PDB entry 4QUY | X-ray diffraction, 2.80 A resolution | chains C and D of the 28 polymer chains in the assembly

# Chain C
Molecule: Proteasome subunit alpha type-4
Organism: Saccharomyces cerevisiae
Notes: EC 3.4.25.1
UniProt: P40303 (PSA4_YEAST); residues -1 to 252 here correspond to UniProt positions 1-254 (UniProt number = residue number + 2)
Chain sequence (254 residues; numbered -1 to 252; the number before each row is that of its first residue; numbers below 1 keep their minus sign (Met-1 is residue -1)):
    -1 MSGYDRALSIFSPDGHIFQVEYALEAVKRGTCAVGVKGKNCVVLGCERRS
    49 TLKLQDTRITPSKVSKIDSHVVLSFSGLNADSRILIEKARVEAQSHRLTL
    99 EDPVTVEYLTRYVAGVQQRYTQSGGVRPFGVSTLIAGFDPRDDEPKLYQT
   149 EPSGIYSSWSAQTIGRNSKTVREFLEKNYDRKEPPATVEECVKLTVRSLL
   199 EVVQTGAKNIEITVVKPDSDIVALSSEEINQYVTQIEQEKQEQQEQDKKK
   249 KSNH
Unresolved in the structure: -1 to 0, 241-252
UniProt features mapped onto this chain:
  - modified residue: Thr58 (Phosphothreonine)

# Chain D
Molecule: Proteasome subunit alpha type-5
Organism: Saccharomyces cerevisiae
Notes: EC 3.4.25.1
UniProt: P32379 (PSA5_YEAST); residues -7 to 252 here correspond to UniProt positions 1-260 (UniProt number = residue number + 8)
Chain sequence (260 residues; each row starts with the number of its first residue; numbers below 1 keep their minus sign (Met-7 is residue -7)):
    -7 MFLTRSEYDRGVSTFSPEGRLFQVEYSLEAIKLGSTAIGIATKEGVVLGV
    43 EKRATSPLLESDSIEKIVEIDRHIGCAMSGLTADARSMIEHARTAAVTHN
    93 LYYDEDINVESLTQSVCDLALRFGEGASGEERLMSRPFGVALLIAGHDAD
   143 DGYQLFHAEPSGTFYRYNAKAIGSGSEGAQAELLNEWHSSLTLKEAELLV
   193 LKILKQVMEEKLDENNAQLSCITKQDGFKIYDNEKTAELIKELKEKEAAE
   243 SPEEADVEMS
Unresolved in the structure: -7 to 0, 118-124, 243-252

# Interface between chain C and chain D
Pairs across the interface (63; chain C residue first):
  Asp3(C) with Glu117(D)
  Arg4(C) with Glu117(D)
  Ala5(C) with Val4(D), hydrophobic; Glu117(D); Ser127(D)
  Ser7(C) with Ser127(D); Arg128(D)
  Ile8(C) with Gln15(D)
  Phe9(C) with Gln15(D); Tyr18(D); Ser19(D); Ala22(D), hydrophobic; Leu73(D), hydrophobic; Arg128(D); Pro129(D); Gly131(D)
  Ser10(C) with Tyr18(D)
  Pro11(C) with Tyr18(D), hydrophobic; Glu21(D)
  Gly13(C) with Tyr18(D); Glu21(D); Ala22(D)
  His14(C) with Leu25(D)
  Ile15(C) with Leu73(D), hydrophobic; Arg128(D)
  Lys35(C) with Glu52(D), salt bridge
  Gln116(C) with Ala75(D); Asp76(D); Arg128(D)
  Thr119(C) with Arg128(D), hydrogen bond (backbone-side chain)
  Gln120(C) with Met126(D); Ser127(D), hydrogen bond (backbone-backbone); Arg128(D); Pro129(D); Phe130(D)
  Ser121(C) with Ser127(D)
  Gly122(C) with Ser127(D)
  Ser151(C) with Ala75(D)
  Gly152(C) with Ala75(D)
  Ile153(C) with Thr74(D); Ala75(D)
  Ser155(C) with Leu51(D); Ser55(D)
  Ser156(C) with Leu51(D); Glu52(D), hydrogen bond (backbone-backbone); Ser55(D), hydrogen bond (backbone-side chain)
  Trp157(C) with Thr47(D); Ser48(D); Leu50(D); Leu51(D); Glu52(D)
  Ser158(C) with Leu50(D), hydrogen bond (backbone-backbone); Glu52(D)
  Ala159(C) with Leu50(D)
  Leu173(C) with Leu50(D), hydrophobic
  Glu174(C) with Ser48(D), hydrogen bond; Pro49(D); Leu50(D)
  Tyr177(C) with Leu50(D), hydrophobic
  Arg179(C) with Pro49(D), hydrogen bond (side chain-backbone); Leu50(D); Leu51(D), hydrogen bond (side chain-backbone); Glu52(D)
Other interface residues (no listed pair), chain C (31 interface residues in all): Asp12, Arg170
Other interface residues (no listed pair), chain D (27 interface residues in all): Asp1, Ser79

# Overview
31 residues of chain C face 27 of chain D across their interface; the contacts include 8 hydrogen bonds and 1
salt bridge. Polar contacts include Lys35(C)-Glu52(D), Thr119(C)-Arg128(D) and Ser156(C)-Ser55(D).
Here chain C is Proteasome subunit alpha type-4 and chain D is Proteasome subunit alpha type-5, both from
Saccharomyces cerevisiae. Entry 4QUY (yCP beta5-A49S-mutant) was determined by X-ray diffraction together with
4QUX, 4QV0, 4QV1, 4QV3, 4QV4, 4QV5 and 42 further entries from the same study.
